6XAR - chains A and C; structure by X-ray diffraction, 2.50 A resolution.

Chain A:
Protein: E3 ubiquitin-protein ligase CBL
From: Homo sapiens
Notes: EC 2.3.2.27
UniProt: P22681 (CBL_HUMAN); residue numbers follow UniProt; this construct covers 25-357
Chain sequence (335 residues; row label = number of the first residue in the row):
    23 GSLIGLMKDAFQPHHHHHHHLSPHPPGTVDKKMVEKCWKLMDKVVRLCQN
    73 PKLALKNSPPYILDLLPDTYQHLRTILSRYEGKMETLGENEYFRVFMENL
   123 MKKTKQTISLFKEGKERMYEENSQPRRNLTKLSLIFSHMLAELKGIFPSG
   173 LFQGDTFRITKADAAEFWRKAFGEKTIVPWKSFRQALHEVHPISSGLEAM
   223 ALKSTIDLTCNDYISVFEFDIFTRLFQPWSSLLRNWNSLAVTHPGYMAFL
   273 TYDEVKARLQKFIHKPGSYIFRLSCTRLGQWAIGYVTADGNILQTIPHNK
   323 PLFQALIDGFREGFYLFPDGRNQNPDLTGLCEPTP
Not modelled in the structure: 23-47, 353-357
Sequence notes: expression tag (23-24)
Metal / ion sites: Ca2+: D229, T231, N233, Y235, E240
UniProt features mapped onto this chain:
  - region: L352 to P357 (Linker)
  - binding site (Ca(2+)): D229, T231, N233, Y235, E240
  - binding site (4-O-phospho-L-tyrosine): R294
  - natural variant: K287 (K287R: Found in patients with acute myeloid leukemia; uncertain significance)
  - mutagenesis: S80 (S80D: Abolishes interaction with ZAP70), P82 (P82A: Abolishes interaction with ZAP70), D229 (D229Q: Abolishes interaction with ZAP70), E240 (E240S: Abolishes interaction with ZAP70), R294 (R294K: Abolishes interaction with ZAP70), G306 (G306E: Abolishes interaction with ZAP70 and EPHB1, but does not affect interaction with SLA. Reduces ubiquitination and therefore proteasomal degradation of SPRED2)
Reported in the primary citation:
  - mutagenesis - G306E: unchanged catalytic activity on pSLAP2
  - mutagenesis - A223R, A223R/S226E, S226E: increased catalytic activity
  - mutagenesis - G306E: abolished binding to EGFR
  - mutagenesis - A223R, A223R/S226E, S226E: unchanged binding to EGFR

Chain C:
Protein: Src-like-adapter 2
From: Mus musculus
UniProt: Q8R4L0-2 (SLAP2-2_MOUSE); residues 237-255 here correspond to UniProt positions 211-229 (UniProt number = residue number - 26)
Chain sequence (19 residues; row label = number of the first residue in the row):
   237 LSEGLRESLSSYISLAEDP
Reported in the primary citation:
  - mutagenesis - R242A, S246E/S250E, Y248F, I249W: unchanged binding to E3 ubiquitin-protein ligase CBL (chain A)
  - self-association interface (contacts with another copy of this molecule): R242, I249
  - post-translational modification sites: Y248
  - mutagenesis - L241R, S244E: decreased catalytic activity on CBL
  - mutagenesis - R242A, S246E/S250E, I249W: unchanged catalytic activity on CBL

Interface between chain A and chain C:
Residue-residue contacts (21; chain A residue first):
  Q128(A) with L251(C), hydrogen bond (side chain-backbone)
  N150(A) with L251(C)
  K153(A) with L251(C)
  M222(A) with L245(C), hydrophobic; Y248(C), hydrophobic
  A223(A) with L241(C), hydrophobic
  K225(A) with Y248(C), hydrogen bond
  S226(A) with L241(C); S244(C)
  A262(A) with E239(C)
  V263(A) with L237(C); S238(C); E239(C); L241(C), hydrophobic
  T264(A) with L237(C)
  H265(A) with E239(C)
  P266(A) with E239(C)
  Y268(A) with E239(C); G240(C)
  A270(A) with G240(C)
  R343(A) with L237(C)
Other interface residues (no listed pair), chain A (19 interface residues in all): T227, C232, W258, M269
Other interface residues (no listed pair), chain C (11 interface residues in all): A252, P255
Interface features reported in the paper:
  - specific contacts: M222(A)-L245(C) (hydrophobic contact), S226(A)-S244(C), G240(C)-M269(A), G240(C)-A270(A), L241(C)-A223(A) (hydrophobic contact), L241(C)-W258(A) (hydrophobic contact), L241(C)-V263(A) (hydrophobic contact)
  - interface residues, chain A: Q128(A), N150(A), K153(A), M222(A), A223(A), S226(A), W258(A), V263(A)
  - interface residues, chain C: L241(C), L245(C), L251(C)
  - hot spots on chain C (mutagenesis) - L241R, L245P: abolished binding to E3 ubiquitin-protein ligase CBL (chain A)
  - hot spots on chain C (mutagenesis) - G240R: decreased binding to E3 ubiquitin-protein ligase CBL (chain A)

In short:
The interface between chain A and chain C involves 19 residues on one side and 11 on the other; the contacts
include 2 hydrogen bonds. Polar pairs include Q128(A)-L251(C) and K225(A)-Y248(C). The paper describes
hydrophobic contacts between M222(A) and L245(C), L241(C) and W258(A) and L241(C) and V263(A); contacts
between A223(A) and L241(C), S226(A) and S244(C) and G240(C) and M269(A) among others. From the paper: A223R,
A223R/S226E and S226E of chain A increase catalytic activity; interface residues Q128(A), N150(A) and L241(C)
among others; 12 substitutions were tested in all.
Here chain A is E3 ubiquitin-protein ligase CBL (Homo sapiens) and chain C is Src-like-adapter 2 (Mus
musculus). Entry 6XAR (Structure of CBL tyrosine kinase binding domain (TKBD) with C-terminal tail of Src-like
kinase protein 2 ...) was determined by X-ray diffraction.
